6RDM - chains T and X of the 20 polymer chains in the assembly; structure by electron microscopy, 3.44 A resolution.

# Chain T
Molecule: ATP synthase subunit alpha
From: Polytomella sp. Pringsheim 198.80
UniProtKB: A0ZW40 (A0ZW40_9CHLO); residues 1-562 here = UniProt positions 1-562
Sequence (562 residues; row label = number of the first residue in the row):
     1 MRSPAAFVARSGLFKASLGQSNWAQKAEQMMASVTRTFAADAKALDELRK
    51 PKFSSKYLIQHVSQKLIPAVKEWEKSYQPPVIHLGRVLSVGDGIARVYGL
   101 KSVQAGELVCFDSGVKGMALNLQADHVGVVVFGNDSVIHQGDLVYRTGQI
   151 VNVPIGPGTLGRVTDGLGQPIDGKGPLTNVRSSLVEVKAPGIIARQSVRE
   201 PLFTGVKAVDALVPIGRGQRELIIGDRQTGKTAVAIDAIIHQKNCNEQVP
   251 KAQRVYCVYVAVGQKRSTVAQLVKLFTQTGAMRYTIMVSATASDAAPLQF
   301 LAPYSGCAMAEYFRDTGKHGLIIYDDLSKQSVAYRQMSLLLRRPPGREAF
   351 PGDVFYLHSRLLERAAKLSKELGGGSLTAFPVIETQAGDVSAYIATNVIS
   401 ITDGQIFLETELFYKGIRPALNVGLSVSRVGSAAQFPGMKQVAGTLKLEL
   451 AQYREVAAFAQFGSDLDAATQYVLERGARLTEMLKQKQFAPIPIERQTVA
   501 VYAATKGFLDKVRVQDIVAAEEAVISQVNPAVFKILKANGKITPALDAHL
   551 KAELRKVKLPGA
Disordered / not traced: 1-84
Sequence notes: conflict R266 (Lys in A0ZW40)
Metal / ion sites: Mg2+: T232 (together with ATP)
Ligand contacts:
  - ADP (adenosine-5'-diphosphate): V427, S428, R429
  - ATP (adenosine-5'-triphosphate): R227, Q228, T229, G230, K231, T232, A233, D326, E384, F413, R418, P419, Q486, K487, Q488

# Chain X
Molecule: ATP synthase subunit beta
From: Polytomella sp. Pringsheim 198.80
Notes: EC 7.1.2.2
UniProtKB: A0ZW41 (A0ZW41_9CHLO); residue numbers follow UniProt; this construct covers 1-574
Sequence (574 residues; row label = number of the first residue in the row):
     1 MALRYAAGLAKNVVQRQGASLNIARAFAAEPAPAIDAGYVSQVIGPVVDV
    51 RFDGELPSILSSLEVEGHSVRLVLEVAQHMGDNTVRCIAMDSTDGLVRGQ
   101 KVVDTGSPIKVPVGRGTLGRIMNVIGEPVDEQGPIDAADIWSIHREAPEF
   151 TEQSTEQEILVTGIKVVDLLAPYQRGGKIGLFGGAGVGKTVLIMELINNV
   201 AKAHGGFSVFAGVGERTREGNDLYREMIESGVIKLGAERGNSKCTLVYGQ
   251 MNEPPGARARVALTGLTVAEYFRDIEGQDVLLFVDNIFRFTQANSEVSAL
   301 LGRIPSAVGYQPTLATDLGGLQERITTTTKGSITSVQAVYVPADDLTDPA
   351 PATTFAHLDATTVLSRSIAELGIYPAVDPLDSTSRMLNPNVIGAEHYNVA
   401 RGVQKVLQDYKNLQDIIAILGMDELSEEDKLTVARARKIQRFLSQPFQVA
   451 EVFTGTPGKYVDLADTISGFQGVLTGKYDDLPEMAFYMVGDIKEVKEKAD
   501 KMAKDIASRKEADNKKVSEELKDIPSLDKLVSEIKEVVIEEDDGLEEDFK
   551 AEALSSETVVLNEEGKSVPLPKKN
Disordered / not traced: 1-32
Sequence notes: conflict A350 (Gly in A0ZW41), L387 (Arg in A0ZW41)
Metal / ion sites: Mg2+: T190, E215 (together with ADP)
Ligand contacts:
  - ADP (adenosine-5'-diphosphate): A185, G186, V187, G188, K189, T190, V191, E215, R216, E219, Y374, Q445, F447, A450, F453, T454, M488
  - ATP (adenosine-5'-triphosphate): S384, R385, L387, N388, Y397, R401

# How chain T and chain X interact
Residue-residue contacts (91; chain T residue first):
  L88(T) with G81(X)
  S89(T) with H79(X); M80(X); G81(X)
  V90(T) with I59(X); Q78(X); H79(X), hydrogen bond (backbone-backbone)
  G91(T) with Q78(X)
  D92(T) with Q78(X), hydrogen bond; R303(X), salt bridge
  N134(T) with E146(X)
  D135(T) with I59(X)
  S136(T) with S58(X), hydrogen bond (backbone-side chain); I59(X); L60(X)
  I138(T) with I59(X)
  H139(T) with S58(X); H79(X)
  Q140(T) with L56(X); H79(X), hydrogen bond (backbone-side chain); G81(X), hydrogen bond (side chain-backbone); N83(X), hydrogen bond (side chain-backbone)
  V163(T) with F150(X), hydrophobic
  I171(T) with F150(X); T151(X)
  D172(T) with T151(X)
  G173(T) with T151(X)
  R227(T) with F355(X); D381(X)
  Q228(T) with T383(X); R385(X)
  K265(T) with K178(X); E323(X); H357(X); L358(X), hydrogen bond (side chain-backbone); D359(X), salt bridge
  R266(T) with A147(X); P148(X), hydrogen bond (side chain-backbone); E149(X); Q153(X); E323(X), hydrogen bond (backbone-side chain)
  S267(T) with Q153(X), hydrogen bond
  V269(T) with F150(X), hydrophobic
  A270(T) with F150(X); Q153(X)
  Q271(T) with T155(X), hydrogen bond; E156(X); Q157(X)
  V273(T) with F150(X), hydrophobic
  K274(T) with T155(X)
  A292(T) with G319(X); H357(X)
  S293(T) with A147(X); E323(X)
  A296(T) with T316(X)
  Q299(T) with T316(X)
  K329(T) with A356(X)
  R335(T) with S306(X)
  Q336(T) with P312(X); T313(X); T316(X), hydrogen bond
  L339(T) with I304(X); P305(X); S306(X)
  L340(T) with P312(X), hydrophobic; T313(X)
  R342(T) with G302(X), hydrogen bond (side chain-backbone); I304(X)
  R343(T) with I304(X)
  P345(T) with I304(X), hydrophobic
  E348(T) with A307(X)
  A349(T) with S306(X); A307(X)
  Q386(T) with L346(X); T347(X); A352(X)
  E411(T) with Q408(X)
  F413(T) with R401(X)
  Y414(T) with L380(X); T383(X); Q404(X); K405(X); Q408(X)
  K415(T) with K405(X), hydrogen bond (backbone-side chain); Q408(X); D409(X); N412(X)
  R418(T) with R401(X)
  Q461(T) with I416(X)
  F462(T) with I416(X), hydrophobic; E424(X)
Also at the interface, not in a pair above, chain T (56 interface residues in all): G263, D294, A295, V332, E384, A387, G416, Q488, F489
Also at the interface, not in a pair above, chain X (63 interface residues in all): P57, A77, D82, T84, S154, A315, G320, T326, N388, N390, Y397, L413

# Overview
56 residues of chain T and 63 residues of chain X are in contact, with 14 hydrogen bonds and 2 salt bridges.
Among the polar pairs are D92(T)-R303(X), K265(T)-D359(X) and D92(T)-Q78(X). ATP is bound between chain T and
chain X. Chain T binds ADP.
Here chain T is ATP synthase subunit alpha and chain X is ATP synthase subunit beta, both from Polytomella sp.
Pringsheim 198.80. Entry 6RDM (Cryo-EM structure of Polytomella F-ATP synthase, Rotary substate 1B, focussed
refinement of F1 head and rotor) was determined by electron microscopy (same publication as 6RD4, 6RD5, 6RD6,
6RD7, 6RD8, 6RD9 and 46 further entries).
